Entry 6ZOC (X-ray diffraction, 2.89 A resolution); this record covers chains A and B of the 5 polymer chains in the assembly.

== Chain A (and B) ==
Name: Multidrug efflux pump subunit AcrB
Organism: Escherichia coli K-12
Notes: chain B of this document is another copy of the same molecule, construct and numbering; everything in this record applies to it too
UniProt: P31224 (ACRB_ECOLI); numbering as in UniProt (aligned over 1-1049)
Sequence (1057 residues; numbered 1 to 1057; the number before each row is that of its first residue):
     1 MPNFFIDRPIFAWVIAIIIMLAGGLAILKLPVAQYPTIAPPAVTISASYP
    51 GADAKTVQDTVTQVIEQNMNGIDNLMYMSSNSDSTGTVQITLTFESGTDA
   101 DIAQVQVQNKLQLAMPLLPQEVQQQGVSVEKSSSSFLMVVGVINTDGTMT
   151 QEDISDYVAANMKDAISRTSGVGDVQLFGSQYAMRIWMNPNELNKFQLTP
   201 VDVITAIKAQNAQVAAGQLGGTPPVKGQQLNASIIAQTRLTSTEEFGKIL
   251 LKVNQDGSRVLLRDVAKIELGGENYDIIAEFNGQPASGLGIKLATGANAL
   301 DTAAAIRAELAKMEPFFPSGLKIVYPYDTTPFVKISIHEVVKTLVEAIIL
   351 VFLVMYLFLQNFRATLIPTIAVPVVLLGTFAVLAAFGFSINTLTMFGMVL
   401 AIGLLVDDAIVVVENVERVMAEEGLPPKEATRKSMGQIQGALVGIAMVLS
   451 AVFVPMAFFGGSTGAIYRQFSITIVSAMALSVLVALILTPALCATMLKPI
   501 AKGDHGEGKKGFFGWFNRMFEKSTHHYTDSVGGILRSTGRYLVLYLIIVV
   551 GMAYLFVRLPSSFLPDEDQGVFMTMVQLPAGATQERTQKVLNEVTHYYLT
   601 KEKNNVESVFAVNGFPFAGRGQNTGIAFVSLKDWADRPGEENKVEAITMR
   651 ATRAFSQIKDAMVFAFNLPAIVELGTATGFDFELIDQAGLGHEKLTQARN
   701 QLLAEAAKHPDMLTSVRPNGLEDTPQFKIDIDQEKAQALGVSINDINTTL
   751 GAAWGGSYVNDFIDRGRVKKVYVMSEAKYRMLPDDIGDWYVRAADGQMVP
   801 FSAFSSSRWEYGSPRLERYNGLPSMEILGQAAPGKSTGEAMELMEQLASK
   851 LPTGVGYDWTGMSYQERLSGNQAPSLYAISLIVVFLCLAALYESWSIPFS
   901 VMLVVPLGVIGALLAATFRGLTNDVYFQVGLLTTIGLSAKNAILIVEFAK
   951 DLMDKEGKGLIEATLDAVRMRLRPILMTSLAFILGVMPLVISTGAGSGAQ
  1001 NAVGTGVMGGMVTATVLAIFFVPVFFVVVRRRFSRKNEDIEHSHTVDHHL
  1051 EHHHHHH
Disordered / not traced: 1035-1057 (chain B: 1034-1057)
Sequence notes: engineered mutation P616 (Gly in P31224); expression tag (1050-1057)
Residues lining bound ligands:
  - tetradecane (C14): I27, L28, L30, V32, I337, H338, V341, F380, I390
  - erythromycin a (ERY): S79, N81, T91, S134, S135, F136, K292, M573, M575, F615, P616, I626, L668, V672, E673, G675, D681, E683, N719, E826, T860, G861, M862
UniProt features mapped onto this chain:
  - mutagenesis: H526 (H526Y: Partially restores chloramphenicol resistance to an AcrZ G30R mutant)
From the paper describing this entry:
  - mutagenesis - I38A, L393A, I466A, F563A, I671A, L674A: decreased growth in response to drugs with low molecular weight (LMW)
  - mutagenesis - F563A: decreased growth in response to fusidic acid (FUA)
  - mutagenesis - F563A: decreased growth in response to novobiocin
  - mutagenesis - F380A/F563A: decreased growth in response to FUA
  - mutagenesis - F380A/F563A: unchanged growth in response to doxorubicin
  - mutagenesis - G621P: unchanged growth in response to RFB
  - mutagenesis - T934A, L937A: decreased growth in response to erythromycin
  - mutagenesis - T934A, L937A: unchanged growth in response to Doxorubicin
  - mutagenesis - I38A, L393A, I466A, I671A, L674A: decreased growth in response to beta-lactams, linezolid, and phenicols
  - mutagenesis - F380A/F563A, F563A/L674A: abolished growth in response to DDM
  - mutagenesis - F380A/F563A, F563A: decreased growth in response to beta-lactams
  - mutagenesis - F563A: decreased growth in response to phenicols
  - mutagenesis - G621P: decreased growth in response to 3-FOR
  - catalytic residues: D407, D408, K940 (citing earlier work)
  - mutagenesis - T934A, L937A: increased growth in response to beta-lactams
  - mutagenesis - T934A, L937A: increased growth in response to novobiocin
  - mutagenesis - A981C: unchanged growth in response to all the tested drugs

== Chain A / chain B interface ==
Contacting residue pairs (135; chain A residue first):
  R8(A) - E893(B)
  P9(A) - E893(B)
  I10(A) - A889(B)
  I10(A) - E893(B)  hydrogen bond (backbone-side chain)
  I10(A) - S894(B)
  I10(A) - W895(B)
  F11(A) - A890(B)
  F11(A) - E893(B)  hydrogen bond (backbone-side chain)
  W13(A) - W895(B)  hydrophobic
  V14(A) - L886(B)
  V14(A) - A889(B)  hydrophobic
  I17(A) - L886(B)  hydrophobic
  I18(A) - L886(B)  hydrophobic
  L21(A) - I882(B)  hydrophobic
  L25(A) - I879(B)  hydrophobic
  D101(A) - D73(B)
  D101(A) - Q106(B)  hydrogen bond
  Q104(A) - K110(B)
  V105(A) - V105(B)  hydrophobic
  V105(A) - N109(B)
  Q108(A) - N109(B)  hydrogen bond (side chain-backbone)
  Q108(A) - L113(B)
  L111(A) - L113(B)  hydrophobic
  Q112(A) - Q112(B)  hydrogen bond
  Q123(A) - P116(B)
  Q124(A) - L117(B)
  V127(A) - L113(B)
  V129(A) - K110(B)  hydrogen bond (backbone-side chain)
  K131(A) - D73(B)  salt bridge
  D164(A) - Q67(B)
  D164(A) - N70(B)
  S167(A) - N70(B)
  S167(A) - G71(B)  hydrogen bond (backbone-backbone)
  R168(A) - E66(B)
  R168(A) - M69(B)
  R168(A) - N70(B)
  R168(A) - M78(B)
  R168(A) - N820(B)  hydrogen bond (side chain-backbone)
  S170(A) - D73(B)
  S170(A) - N74(B)  hydrogen bond (side chain-backbone)
  A209(A) - I743(B)
  Q210(A) - Q733(B)
  Q213(A) - T56(B)  hydrogen bond
  Q213(A) - T60(B)
  V214(A) - T56(B)
  V214(A) - N747(B)
  A215(A) - Y49(B)  hydrophobic
  A215(A) - G51(B)
  A215(A) - A52(B)  hydrophobic
  A215(A) - G751(B)
  A216(A) - G51(B)
  A216(A) - L750(B)
  A216(A) - W754(B)
  G217(A) - G51(B)  hydrogen bond (backbone-backbone)
  G217(A) - W754(B)
  G217(A) - G755(B)
  Q218(A) - S84(B)  hydrogen bond (side chain-backbone)
  Q218(A) - W754(B)  hydrogen bond (backbone-backbone)
  Q218(A) - R780(B)
  L219(A) - F727(B)  hydrophobic
  L219(A) - W754(B)  hydrophobic
  L219(A) - M781(B)
  L219(A) - L782(B)
  L219(A) - P783(B)
  L219(A) - W809(B)  hydrophobic
  G220(A) - Q622(B)  hydrogen bond (backbone-side chain)
  G220(A) - R780(B)  hydrogen bond (backbone-backbone)
  G220(A) - M781(B)  hydrogen bond (backbone-backbone)
  G221(A) - Q622(B)
  G221(A) - R780(B)  hydrogen bond (backbone-side chain)
  G221(A) - M781(B)
  T222(A) - Y275(B)
  T222(A) - D276(B)  hydrogen bond
  T222(A) - Q584(B)
  T222(A) - Q622(B)
  P223(A) - W187(B)  hydrophobic
  P223(A) - Y275(B)
  P223(A) - A777(B)
  P223(A) - R780(B)  hydrogen bond (backbone-side chain)
  P224(A) - Q584(B)
  P224(A) - M781(B)  hydrophobic
  V225(A) - A777(B)
  V225(A) - K778(B)
  V225(A) - M781(B)  hydrogen bond (backbone-side chain)
  K226(A) - E585(B)  salt bridge
  G227(A) - E585(B)  hydrogen bond (backbone-side chain)
  Q228(A) - T583(B)  hydrogen bond (backbone-side chain)
  Q228(A) - E585(B)
  Q228(A) - M781(B)  hydrogen bond (side chain-backbone)
  Q228(A) - L782(B)
  Q229(A) - G581(B)
  Q229(A) - T583(B)
  Q229(A) - R586(B)
  L230(A) - T583(B)
  L230(A) - L782(B)  hydrophobic
  N231(A) - G581(B)
  N231(A) - T583(B)
  N231(A) - Q622(B)
  A232(A) - P725(B)
  A232(A) - W809(B)  hydrophobic
  S233(A) - S84(B)  hydrogen bond
  S233(A) - Q726(B)
  S233(A) - F727(B)  hydrogen bond (backbone-backbone)
  I234(A) - F727(B)
  I234(A) - I729(B)  hydrophobic
  I234(A) - W754(B)  hydrophobic
  I235(A) - D53(B)
  I235(A) - Q726(B)
  I235(A) - F727(B)  hydrogen bond (backbone-backbone)
  I235(A) - K728(B)
  I235(A) - I729(B)  hydrogen bond (backbone-backbone)
  A236(A) - K728(B)
  A236(A) - I729(B)
  A236(A) - L750(B)  hydrophobic
  Q237(A) - Q733(B)
  Q237(A) - I743(B)
  Q237(A) - N747(B)  hydrogen bond
  L250(A) - Q733(B)
  L250(A) - E734(B)
  L250(A) - Q737(B)  hydrogen bond (backbone-side chain)
  L251(A) - Q737(B)
  K252(A) - Q737(B)
  V253(A) - Q737(B)
  R259(A) - E734(B)
  F316(A) - Q687(B)
  F316(A) - G854(B)
  F316(A) - V855(B)
  F316(A) - G856(B)
  I763(A) - D59(B)
  G766(A) - Q63(B)
  R767(A) - Q63(B)
  R767(A) - Q67(B)
  V768(A) - D59(B)
  V768(A) - Q63(B)  hydrogen bond (backbone-side chain)
  V768(A) - Q67(B)
Also at the interface, not in a pair above, chain A (72 interface residues in all): I102, M115, G126, S128, N161, V172, R239, K312, Y758, R765
Also at the interface, not in a pair above, chain B (82 interface residues in all): P50, K55, V64, I72, L75, I102, A582, G689, M774, E810, R818, G821, D858, V883

== In short ==
72 residues of chain A face 82 of chain B across their interface, with 30 hydrogen bonds and 2 salt bridges.
Polar pairs include K131(A)-D73(B), K226(A)-E585(B) and I10(A)-E893(B). From the paper: catalytic residues
D407(A), D408(A) and K940(A); I38A, L393A and I466A of chain A, among others, reduce growth in response to
drugs with low molecular weight (LMW); 12 substitutions were tested in all.
Both chains are Multidrug efflux pump subunit AcrB (Escherichia coli K-12). Entry 6ZOC (Erythromycin binding
to the access pocket of AcrB-G616P L protomer and 3-formylrifamycin SV binding to the ...) was determined by
X-ray diffraction (same publication as 6ZO5, 6ZO6, 6ZO7, 6ZO8, 6ZO9, 6ZOA and 6 further entries).
